2X2C - chains F and P of the 10 polymer chains in the assembly; structure by X-ray diffraction, 2.41 A resolution.

[Chain F (and P)]
Name: Cyclosporin A
Notes: chain P of this document is another copy of the same molecule, construct and numbering; everything in this record applies to it too
Amino-acid sequence (11 residues; numbered 1 to 11; the number before each row is that of its first residue):
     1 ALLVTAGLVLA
Modified / non-standard residues: A1 (D-alanine; DAL); L2, L3, L8, L10 (n-methylleucine; MLE); V4 (n-methylvaline; MVA); T5 (4-methyl-4-[(E)-2-butenyl]-4,N-methyl-threonine; BMT); A6 (alpha-aminobutyric acid; ABA); G7 (sarcosine; SAR)
Covalently attached groups: covalent link A1-A11

[Chain F / chain P interface]
Residue-residue contacts (5; chain F residue first):
  A6(F) with L8(P)
  G7(F) with G7(P); L8(P)
  L8(F) with A6(P); G7(P)
Also at the interface, not in a pair above, chain F (4 interface residues in all): T5
Also at the interface, not in a pair above, chain P (4 interface residues in all): T5

[Summary]
Chain F and chain P each contribute 4 residues to their interface.
Chain F and chain P are both Cyclosporin A; the structure, acetyl-CypA:cyclosporine complex, was determined by
X-ray diffraction (same publication as 2X25, 2X2A and 2X2D).
